7B5F - chains D and B of the 6 polymer chains in the assembly; structure by electron microscopy, 2.90 A resolution.

== Chain D ==
Molecule: Echovirus 18 viral protein 4
Organism: Echovirus E18
Notes: EC 3.4.22.29, 3.6.1.15, 3.4.22.28, 2.7.7.48
UniProt: Q8V635 (Q8V635_9ENTO); numbering as in UniProt (aligned over 1-69)
Chain sequence (69 residues; row label = number of the first residue in the row):
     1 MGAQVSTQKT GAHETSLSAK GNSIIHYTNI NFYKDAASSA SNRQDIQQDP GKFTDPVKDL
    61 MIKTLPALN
Disordered / not traced: 1-28, 69

== Chain B ==
Molecule: Echovirus 18 viral protein 2
Organism: Echovirus E18
Notes: EC 3.4.22.29, 3.6.1.15, 3.4.22.28, 2.7.7.48
UniProt: Q8V635 (Q8V635_9ENTO); residues 1-260 here correspond to UniProt positions 70-329 (UniProt number = residue number + 69)
Chain sequence (260 residues; row label = number of the first residue in the row):
     1 SPSAEECGYS DRVRSMTLGN STITTQESAN VVVGYGEWPS YLSDREATAE DQPTQPDVAT
    61 CRFYTLESVQ WEKTSPGWWW KFPEALKNMG LFGQNMHYHY LGRAGYTIHV QCNASKFHQG
   121 CLLVVCVPEA EMGCADTDTT FPATELTTED TPHVFTSDSI TGKKVQAAVC NAGMGVGVGN
   181 LTIFPHQWIN LRTNNSATIV IPYINSVPMD NMFRHYNFTL MIIPFAPLNF TDGATAYVPI
   241 TVTIAPMYAE YNGLRLASTQ
Disordered / not traced: 1-10, 149

== Interface between chain D and chain B ==
Residue-residue contacts - 18 pairs, chain D then chain B:
  Lys-52(D) with Tyr-35(B)
  Phe-53(D) with Tyr-35(B), hydrophobic
  Pro-56(D) with Val-32(B); Val-33(B), hydrogen bond (backbone-backbone)
  Val-57(D) with Asn-30(B); Val-31(B)
  Lys-58(D) with Asn-30(B); Val-31(B), hydrogen bond (backbone-backbone); Val-33(B); Trp-38(B)
  Asp-59(D) with Arg-14(B), salt bridge; Asn-30(B), hydrogen bond (backbone-side chain)
  Met-61(D) with Asn-30(B)
  Ala-67(D) with Asp-11(B)
  Leu-68(D) with Asp-11(B); Arg-12(B); Ala-29(B), hydrophobic; Thr-193(B)
Also at the interface, not in a pair above, chain B (13 interface residues in all): Ser-28, Gly-36

== Summary ==
The interface between chain D and chain B involves 9 residues on one side and 13 on the other; the contacts
include 3 hydrogen bonds and 1 salt bridge. Polar pairs include Asp-59(D)/Arg-14(B), Asp-59(D)/Asn-30(B) and
Pro-56(D)/Val-33(B).
Here chain D is Echovirus 18 viral protein 4 and chain B is Echovirus 18 viral protein 2, both from Echovirus
E18. Entry 7B5F (Structure of echovirus 18 in complex with neonatal Fc receptor) was determined by electron
microscopy.
